PDB entry 5EXJ | X-ray diffraction, 1.64 A resolution | chain A

== Chain A ==
Molecule: Lipoyl synthase
Organism: Mycobacterium tuberculosis (strain ATCC 25618 / H37Rv)
Notes: EC 2.8.1.8
UniProt: P9WK91 (LIPA_MYCTU); residues 1-311 here = UniProt positions 1-311
Chain sequence (331 residues; row label = number of the first residue in the row; numbers below 1 keep their minus sign (Met-19 is residue -19)):
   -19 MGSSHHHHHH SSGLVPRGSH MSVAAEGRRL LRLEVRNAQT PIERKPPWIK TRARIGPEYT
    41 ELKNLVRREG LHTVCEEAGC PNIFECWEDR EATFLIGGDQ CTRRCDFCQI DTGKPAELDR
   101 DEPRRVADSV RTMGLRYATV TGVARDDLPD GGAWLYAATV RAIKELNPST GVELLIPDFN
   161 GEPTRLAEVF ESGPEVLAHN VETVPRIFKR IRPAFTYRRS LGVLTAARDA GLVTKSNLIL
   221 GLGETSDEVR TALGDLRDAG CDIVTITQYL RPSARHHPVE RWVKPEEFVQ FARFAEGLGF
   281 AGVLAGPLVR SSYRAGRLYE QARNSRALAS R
Disordered / not traced: -19 to 30
Differences from the reference sequence: initiating methionine (-19); expression tag (-18 to 0)
Bound ions: 4Fe-4S cluster Fe site 1: Cys55, Cys60, Cys66, Ser292; 4Fe-4S cluster Fe site 2: Cys81, Cys85, Cys88 (together with (2S,3S)-1,4-dimercaptobutane-2,3-diol)
Ligand contacts:
  - (2S,3S)-1,4-dimercaptobutane-2,3-diol (DTV): Cys88, Ile90, Thr121, Gly122, Leu155, Pro157, Asn180, Glu182, Arg192
  - 4Fe-4S cluster (SF4), molecule 1: Val54, Cys55, Cys60, Asn62, Ile63, Cys66, Glu71, Ala72, Thr73, Arg290, Ser292, Tyr293
  - 4Fe-4S cluster (SF4), molecule 2: Cys81, Arg83, Arg84, Cys85, Phe87, Cys88, Ile90, Gly122, Val123, Ala124, Arg192, Phe195
UniProt features mapped onto this chain:
  - binding site ([4Fe-4S] cluster): Cys55, Cys60, Cys66, Cys81, Cys85, Cys88, Ser292
Reported in the primary citation:
  - 4Fe-4S cluster coordination: Ser292
  - binding site for 4Fe-4S cluster: Arg290

== Overview ==
Bound to chain A: 4Fe-4S cluster and (2S,3S)-1,4-dimercaptobutane-2,3-diol. Cys55, Cys60, Cys66 and Ser292
coordinate 4Fe-4S cluster Fe site 1. The 4Fe-4S cluster Fe site 2 is built by Cys81, Cys85 and Cys88. From
UniProt: 7 [4Fe-4S] cluster-binding residues. The paper reports a binding site for 4Fe-4S cluster at Arg290;
4Fe-4S cluster coordination by Ser292.
Chain A is Lipoyl synthase (Mycobacterium tuberculosis (strain ATCC 25618 / H37Rv)); the structure, Crystal
structure of M. tuberculosis lipoyl synthase at 1.64 A resolution, was determined by X-ray diffraction,
deposited together with 5EXI and 5EXK.
